PDB entry 3GBN | X-ray diffraction, 2.20 A resolution | chains A and H of the 4 polymer chains in the assembly

Chain A:
Name: Hemagglutinin
Source organism: Influenza A virus (A/Brevig Mission/1/1918(H1N1))
Notes: fragment: Receptor binding domain, HA1
Reference sequence: Q9WFX3 (HEMA_I18A0); the construct lacks a stretch of the UniProt sequence, so the offset changes along the chain: 11-54 = UniProt 18-61; 55-83 = UniProt 63-91; 84-95 = UniProt 93-104; 96-125 = UniProt 106-135; 3 more segments
Sequence (331 residues; numbered 7 to 329 plus 8 insertion-coded residues; the number before each row is that of its first residue; a row labelled like 125A-125C holds insertion residues (125A, then the next letters in order)):
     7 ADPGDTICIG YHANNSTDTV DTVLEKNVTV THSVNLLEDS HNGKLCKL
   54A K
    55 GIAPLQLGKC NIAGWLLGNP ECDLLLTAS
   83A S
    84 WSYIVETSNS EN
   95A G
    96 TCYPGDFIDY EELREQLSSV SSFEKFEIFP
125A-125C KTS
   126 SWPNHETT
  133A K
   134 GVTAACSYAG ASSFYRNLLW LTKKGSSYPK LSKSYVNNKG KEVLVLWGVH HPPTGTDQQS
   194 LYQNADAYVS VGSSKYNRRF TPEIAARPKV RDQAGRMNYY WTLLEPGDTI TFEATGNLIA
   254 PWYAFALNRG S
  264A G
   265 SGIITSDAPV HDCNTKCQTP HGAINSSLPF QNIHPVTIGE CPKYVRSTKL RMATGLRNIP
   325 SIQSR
Unresolved in the structure: 327-329
Construct notes: expression tag (7-10)
Cystine bridges: Cys52-Cys277, Cys64-Cys76, Cys97-Cys139, Cys281-Cys305
Covalent attachments: N-acetylglucosamine (NAG) linked to Asn21, Asn95
Swiss-Prot annotation at these positions:
  - site: Arg329 (Cleavage)
  - glycosylation (N-linked (GlcNAc...) asparagine): Asn20, Asn21, Asn33, Asn95, Asn289

Chain H:
Name: Fab Heavy Chain
Source organism: Homo sapiens
Notes: antibody fragment or engineered binder
Sequence (226 residues; numbered 1 to 227 plus 8 insertion-coded residues; 9 numbers in that range are skipped by the numbering (no residue carries them; nothing is unmodelled there); the number before each row is that of its first residue; a row labelled like 82A-82C holds insertion residues (82A, then the next letters in order)):
     1 EVQLVESGAE VKKPGSSVKV SCKASGGPFR SYAISWVRQA PGQGPEWMGG II
   52A P
    53 IFGTTKYAPK FQGRVTITAD DFAGTVYMEL
82A-82C SSL
    83 RSEDTAMYYC AKHMGYQV
100A-100D RETM
   101 DVWGKGTTVT VSSASTKGPS VFPL
   127 APSSKSTSGG TAALGCLVKD YFPEPVT
   160 VSWNSGALTS GVHTFPAVLQ S
   182 SGLYSLSSVV TVPSSSLGTQ TYICNVNHKP SNTKVDKRVE PKSCDK
Unresolved in the structure: 127-140, 160-172, 189-227
Cystine bridges: Cys22-Cys92

Interface between chain A and chain H:
Contacting residue pairs - 9 pairs, chain A then chain H:
  His38(A) - Ile53(H)
  His38(A) - Phe54(H)
  Val40(A) - Phe29(H)  hydrophobic
  Val40(A) - Phe74(H)  hydrophobic
  Asn41(A) - Phe74(H)
  Leu42(A) - Phe74(H)  hydrophobic
  Ser291(A) - Phe74(H)
  Ser291(A) - Ala75(H)
  Leu292(A) - Phe74(H)  hydrophobic
Also at the interface, not in a pair above, chain A (9 interface residues in all): His18, Pro293, Thr318
The authors on this interface:
  - epitope / paratope residues, chain A: His18(A), His38(A), Val40(A), Leu42(A), Leu292(A)
  - epitope / paratope residues, chain H: Phe29(H), Phe74(H)

In short:
9 residues of chain A face 5 of chain H across their interface. N-acetylglucosamine is covalently linked to
Asn21(A) and Asn95(A). From the paper: epitope/paratope residues His18(A), His38(A) and Phe29(H) among others.
Chain A is Hemagglutinin (Influenza A virus (A/Brevig Mission/1/1918(H1N1))) and chain H is Fab Heavy Chain
(Homo sapiens); the structure, Crystal Structure of Fab CR6261 in Complex with the 1918 H1N1 influenza virus
hemagglutinin, was determined by X-ray diffraction together with 3GBM from the same study.
